7AFI - chains A and Q of the 13 polymer chains in the assembly; structure by electron microscopy, 3.53 A resolution.

# Chain A
Molecule: 16SrRNA
Organism: Escherichia coli
Sequence (1541 nucleotides; row label = number of the first residue in the row; note: 1 number in that range is skipped by the numbering (no residue carries it; nothing is unmodelled there)):
     1 AAAUUGAAGA GUUUGAUCAU GGCUCAGAUU GAACGCUGGC GGCAGGCCUA ACACAUGCAA
    61 GUCGAACGGU AACAGGAAGA AGCUUGCUUC UUUGCUGACG AGUGGCGGAC GGGUGAGUAA
   121 UGUCUGGGAA ACUGCCUGAU GGAGGGGGAU AACUACUGGA AACGGUAGCU AAUACCGCAU
   181 AACGUCGCAA GACCAAAGAG GGGGACCUUC GGGCCUCUUG CCAUCGGAUG UGCCCAGAUG
   241 GGAUUAGCUA GUAGGUGGGG UAACGGCUCA CCUAGGCGAC GAUCCCUAGC UGGUCUGAGA
   301 GGAUGACCAG CCACACUGGA ACUGAGACAC GGUCCAGACU CCUACGGGAG GCAGCAGUGG
   361 GGAAUAUUGC ACAAUGGGCG CAAGCCUGAU GCAGCCAUGC CGCGUGUAUG AAGAAGGCCU
   421 UCGGGUUGUA AAGUACUUUC AGCGGGGAGG AAGGGAGUAA AGUUAAUACC UUUGCUCAUU
   481 GACGUUACCC GCAGAAGAAG CACCGGCUAA CUCCGUGCCA GCAGCCXCGG UAAUACGGAG
   541 GGUGCAAGCG UUAAUCGGAA UUACUGGGCG UAAAGCGCAC GCAGGCGGUU UGUUAAGUCA
   601 GAUGUGAAAU CCCCGGGCUC AACCUGGGAA CUGCAUCUGA UACUGGCAAG CUUGAGUCUC
   661 GUAGAGGGGG GUAGAAUUCC AGGUGUAGCG GUGAAAUGCG UAGAGAUCUG GAGGAAUACC
   721 GGUGGCGAAG GCGGCCCCCU GGACGAAGAC UGACGCUCAG GUGCGAAAGC GUGGGGAGCA
   781 AACAGGAUUA GAUACCCUGG UAGUCCACGC CGUAAACGAU GUCGACUUGG AGGUUGUGCC
   841 CUUGAGGCGU GGCUUCCGGA GCUAACGCGU UAAGUCGACC GCCUGGGGAG UACGGCCGCA
   901 AGGUUAAAAC UCAAAUGAAU UGACGGGGGC
   932 CCGCACAAGC GGUGGAGCAU GUGGUUUAAU UCGAUGXAAC GCGAAGAACC UUACCUGGUC
   992 UUGACAUCCA CGGAAGUUUU CAGAGAUGAG AAUGUGCCUU CGGGAACCGU GAGACAGGUG
  1052 CUGCAUGGCU GUCGUCAGCU CGUGUUGUGA AAUGUUGGGU UAAGUCCCGC AACGAGCGCA
  1112 ACCCUUAUCC UUUGUUGCCA GCGGUCCGGC CGGGAACUCA AAGGAGACUG CCAGUGAUAA
  1172 ACUGGAGGAA GGUGGGGAUG ACGUCAAGUC AUCAUGGCCC UUACGACCAG GGCUACACAC
  1232 GUGCUACAAU GGCGCAUACA AAGAGAAGCG ACCUCGCGAG AGCAAGCGGA CCUCAUAAAG
  1292 UGCGUCGUAG UCCGGAUUGG AGUCUGCAAC UCGACUCCAU GAAGUCGGAA UCGCUAGUAA
  1352 UCGUGGAUCA GAAUGCCACG GUGAAUACGU UCCCGGCCUU GAACACACCG CCCGUXACAC
  1412 CAUGGGAGUG GGUUGCAAAA GAAGUAGGUA GCUUAACCUU CGGGAGGGCG CUUACCACUU
  1472 UGUGAUUCAU GACUGGGGUG AAGUCGUAAC AAGGUAACCG UAGGGGAACC UGCGGUUGGA
  1532 UCACCUCCUU A
Not modelled in the structure: 932-1386, 1401-1408, 1492-1501, 1541-1542
Modified / non-standard residues: PSU (pseudouridine-5'-monophosphate) at position 516, G7M (N7-methyl-guanosine-5'-monophosphate) at position 527, 2MG (2N-methylguanosine-5'-monophosphate) at position 967, 5MC (5-methylcytidine-5'-monophosphate) at position 968, 2MG (2N-methylguanosine-5'-monophosphate) at position 1208, 4OC (4n,o2'-methylcytidine-5'-monophosphate) at position 1402, 5MC (5-methylcytidine-5'-monophosphate) at position 1407, UR3 (3-methyluridine-5'-monophoshate) at position 1498, 2MG (2N-methylguanosine-5'-monophosphate) at position 1516, MA6 (6N-dimethyladenosine-5'-monophoshate) at position 1518, MA6 (6N-dimethyladenosine-5'-monophoshate) at position 1519

# Chain Q
Name: 30S ribosomal protein S17
Organism: Escherichia coli
Reference sequence: C3SQY7 (C3SQY7_ECOLX); numbering as in UniProt (aligned over 1-84)
Chain sequence (84 residues; each row starts with the number of its first residue):
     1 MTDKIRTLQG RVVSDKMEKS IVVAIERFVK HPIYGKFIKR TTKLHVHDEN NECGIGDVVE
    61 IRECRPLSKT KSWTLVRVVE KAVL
Not modelled in the structure: 1-3, 84

# Chain A / chain Q interface
Residue-residue contacts (62):
  G127(A) - Glu63(Q)  base contact
  A129(A) - Arg65(Q)  phosphate contact
  A130(A) - Arg65(Q)  phosphate contact
  A130(A) - Pro66(Q)  base contact
  C234(A) - Glu63(Q)  sugar contact
  C234(A) - Ser72(Q)  hydrogen bond to the sugar
  C235(A) - Glu63(Q)  sugar contact
  C235(A) - Ser72(Q)  sugar contact
  C235(A) - Trp73(Q)  hydrogen bond to the sugar
  A236(A) - Leu44(Q)  phosphate contact
  G237(A) - Arg27(Q)  salt bridge to the phosphate
  G237(A) - Thr42(Q)  hydrogen bond to the phosphate
  A238(A) - Arg27(Q)  salt bridge to the phosphate
  A253(A) - Met17(Q)  hydrogen bond to the sugar
  A253(A) - His45(Q)  sugar contact
  A253(A) - Lys69(Q)  phosphate contact
  A253(A) - Thr70(Q)  hydrogen bond to the phosphate
  G254(A) - Met17(Q)  sugar contact
  G254(A) - Glu18(Q)  hydrogen bond to the sugar
  G254(A) - Ser20(Q)  hydrogen bond to the sugar
  G254(A) - Ser68(Q)  hydrogen bond to the phosphate
  G254(A) - Lys69(Q)  hydrogen bond to the phosphate
  G254(A) - Thr70(Q)  hydrogen bond to the phosphate
  G254(A) - Lys71(Q)  hydrogen bond to the phosphate
  G255(A) - Glu18(Q)  sugar contact
  G255(A) - Lys19(Q)  hydrogen bond to the phosphate
  G255(A) - Ser68(Q)  phosphate contact
  G255(A) - Lys71(Q)  salt bridge to the phosphate
  U256(A) - Lys19(Q)  salt bridge to the phosphate
  C264(A) - Arg65(Q)  hydrogen bond to the phosphate
  C264(A) - Pro66(Q)  hydrogen bond to the sugar
  G265(A) - Arg65(Q)  salt bridge to the phosphate
  G265(A) - Pro66(Q)  sugar contact
  G265(A) - Leu67(Q)  sugar contact
  G265(A) - Ser68(Q)  sugar contact
  G265(A) - Lys69(Q)  hydrogen bond to the sugar
  G266(A) - Lys69(Q)  hydrogen bond to the phosphate
  C267(A) - Lys69(Q)  salt bridge to the phosphate
  U273(A) - Glu18(Q)  hydrogen bond to the sugar
  G275(A) - Lys16(Q)  salt bridge to the phosphate
  G275(A) - Met17(Q)  sugar contact
  G276(A) - Ser14(Q)  hydrogen bond to the phosphate
  G276(A) - Lys16(Q)  phosphate contact
  G276(A) - Met17(Q)  phosphate contact
  G276(A) - Val22(Q)  sugar contact
  G276(A) - His45(Q)  hydrogen bond to the phosphate
  C277(A) - Val22(Q)  phosphate contact
  C277(A) - Lys43(Q)  phosphate contact
  C277(A) - His45(Q)  salt bridge to the phosphate
  G278(A) - Lys43(Q)  phosphate contact
  C280(A) - Glu26(Q)  base contact
  C280(A) - Lys39(Q)  base contact
  C280(A) - Arg40(Q)  base contact
  C280(A) - Thr41(Q)  hydrogen bond to the base
  C564(A) - Tyr34(Q)  sugar contact
  G584(A) - Lys39(Q)  phosphate contact
  G585(A) - Lys36(Q)  sugar contact
  G585(A) - Lys39(Q)  salt bridge to the phosphate
  U598(A) - Phe37(Q)  phosphate contact
  A635(A) - Arg6(Q)  hydrogen bond to the phosphate
  U636(A) - Arg6(Q)  salt bridge to the phosphate
  C879(A) - Lys36(Q)  salt bridge to the phosphate
Also at the interface, not in a pair above, chain A (33 interface residues in all): C272, C586, G597, C637
Also at the interface, not in a pair above, chain Q (34 interface residues in all): Lys4, Phe28, Ile33, His47

# In short
33 residues of chain A face 34 of chain Q across their interface; the contacts include 21 hydrogen bonds and
11 salt bridges. Polar contacts include C280(A)-Thr41(Q), C234(A)-Ser72(Q) and C235(A)-Trp73(Q).
Chain A is 16SrRNA and chain Q is 30S ribosomal protein S17, both from Escherichia coli; the structure,
Bacterial 30S ribosomal subunit assembly complex state C (body domain), was determined by electron microscopy,
deposited together with 7AF3, 7AF5, 7AF8, 7AFA, 7AFD, 7AFH and 17 further entries.
